Entry 3M9O (X-ray diffraction, 2.00 A resolution); this record covers chains B and P of the 3 polymer chains in the assembly.

== Chain B ==
Protein: DNA polymerase IV
Source organism: Sulfolobus solfataricus
Notes: EC 2.7.7.7
UniProtKB: Q97W02 (DPO42_SULSO); numbering as in UniProt (aligned over 1-352)
Chain sequence (352 residues; each row starts with the number of its first residue):
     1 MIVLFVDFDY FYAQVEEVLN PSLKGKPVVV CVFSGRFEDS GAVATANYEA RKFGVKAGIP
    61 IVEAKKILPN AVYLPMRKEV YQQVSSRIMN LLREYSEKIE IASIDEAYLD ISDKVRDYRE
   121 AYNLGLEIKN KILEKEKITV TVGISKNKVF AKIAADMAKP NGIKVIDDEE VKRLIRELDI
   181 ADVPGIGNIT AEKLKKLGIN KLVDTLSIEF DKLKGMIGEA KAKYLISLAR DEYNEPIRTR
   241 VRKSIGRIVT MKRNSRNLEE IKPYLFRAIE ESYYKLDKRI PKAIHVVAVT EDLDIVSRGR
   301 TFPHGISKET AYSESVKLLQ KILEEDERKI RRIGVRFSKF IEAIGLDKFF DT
Unresolved in the structure: 342-352
Ion coordination: Ca2+ site 1: Asp7, Phe8, Asp105 (together with ATP); Ca2+ site 2: Asp7, Glu106 (shared with DC13(P) of chain P); Ca2+ site 3: Ala181, Ile186
Ligand contacts: ATP (adenosine-5'-triphosphate): Asp7, Phe8, Asp9, Tyr10, Phe11, Tyr12, Val43, Ala44, Thr45, Tyr48, Arg51, Ala57, Gly58, Ile104, Asp105, Lys159
Swiss-Prot annotation at these positions:
  - active site: Glu106
  - binding site (Mg(2+)): Asp7, Asp105
  - site: Tyr12 (Substrate discrimination)
  - mutagenesis: Asp105 to Glu106 (Loss of function), Glu342 to Thr352 (Almost complete loss of interaction with PCNA)

== Chain P ==
Molecule: 13-nt DNA strand
Sequence (13 nucleotides; row label = number of the first residue in the row):
     1 GGGAAGGAAA GCC
Ion coordination: Ca2+: DC13 (shared with Asp7(B), Glu106(B) of chain B)

== How chain B and chain P interact ==
Contacting residue pairs (28; chain B residue first):
  Ser103(B) - DC13(P)  sugar contact
  Asp105(B) - DC13(P)  sugar contact
  Glu106(B) - DC13(P)  phosphate contact
  Lys152(B) - DC12(P)  phosphate contact
  Lys152(B) - DC13(P)  salt bridge to the phosphate
  Val183(B) - DC12(P)  phosphate contact
  Pro184(B) - DC12(P)  phosphate contact
  Gly185(B) - DG11(P)  hydrogen bond to the phosphate
  Gly185(B) - DC12(P)  hydrogen bond to the phosphate
  Ile186(B) - DG11(P)  phosphate contact
  Ile186(B) - DC12(P)  hydrogen bond to the phosphate
  Gly187(B) - DG11(P)  hydrogen bond to the phosphate
  Gly187(B) - DC12(P)  phosphate contact
  Asn188(B) - DG11(P)  phosphate contact
  Ile189(B) - DA10(P)  phosphate contact
  Ile189(B) - DG11(P)  phosphate contact
  Thr190(B) - DA10(P)  phosphate contact
  Thr190(B) - DG11(P)  hydrogen bond to the phosphate
  Lys221(B) - DG11(P)  sugar contact
  His285(B) - DG7(P)  salt bridge to the phosphate
  Val296(B) - DA8(P)  phosphate contact
  Ser297(B) - DG7(P)  sugar contact
  Ser297(B) - DA8(P)  hydrogen bond to the phosphate
  Arg298(B) - DG7(P)  phosphate contact
  Arg298(B) - DA8(P)  salt bridge to the phosphate
  Gly299(B) - DG7(P)  hydrogen bond to the phosphate
  Thr301(B) - DG6(P)  phosphate contact
  Lys339(B) - DG6(P)  salt bridge to the phosphate
Also at the interface, not in a pair above, chain B (22 interface residues in all): Lys193, Ile295

== In short ==
22 residues of chain B and 7 residues of chain P are in contact, with 7 hydrogen bonds and 4 salt bridges.
Polar pairs include Gly185(B)-DG11(P), Gly185(B)-DC12(P) and Ile186(B)-DC12(P). Ligands of chain B: ATP.
Here chain B is DNA polymerase IV (Sulfolobus solfataricus) and chain P is a 13-nt DNA strand. Entry 3M9O
(Crystal Structure of Dpo4 in complex with DNA containing the major cisplatin lesion) was determined by X-ray
diffraction (same publication as 3M9M and 3M9N).
